PDB entry 1Y4R | X-ray diffraction, 2.22 A resolution | chains A and C of the 4 polymer chains in the assembly

== Chain A (and C) ==
Molecule: Hemoglobin alpha chain
Source organism: Homo sapiens
Notes: chain C of this document is another copy of the same molecule, construct and numbering; everything in this record applies to it too
UniProt: P69905 (HBA_HUMAN); residue numbers follow UniProt; this construct covers 1-141
Chain sequence (141 residues; numbered 1 to 141; the number before each row is that of its first residue):
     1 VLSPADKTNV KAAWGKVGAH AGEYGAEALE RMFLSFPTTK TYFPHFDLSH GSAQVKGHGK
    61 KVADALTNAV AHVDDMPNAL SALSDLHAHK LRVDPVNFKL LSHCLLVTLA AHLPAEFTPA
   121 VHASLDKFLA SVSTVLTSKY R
Ion coordination: heme Fe near His87 (its only coordinating residue here)
Ligand contacts: heme (HEM): Met32, Thr39, Tyr42, Phe43, His45, Phe46, His58, Lys61, Val62, Ala65, Leu66, Leu83, Leu86, His87, Leu91, Val93, Asn97, Phe98, Leu101, Val132, Ser133, Leu136
UniProt features mapped onto this chain:
  - site: Lys61 (Not glycated)
  - natural variant: Asp6 (A6D: In J-Toronto; this construct carries the variant), Ala13 (A13D: In J-Paris 1/J-Aljezur), Glu27 (A27E: In Shenyang; this construct carries the variant), Lys61 (K61N: In Zambia; deletion: In Clinic), Asp64 (A64D: In Pontoise; this construct carries the variant), Asp75 (D75A: In Lille; D75G: In Chapel Hill; D75N: In G-Pest), Ala111 (A111D: In Petah Tikva)

== Interface between chain A and chain C ==
Pairs across the interface - 4 pairs, chain A then chain C:
  Asp126(A) with Arg141(C), salt bridge
  Lys127(A) with Arg141(C), hydrogen bond (side chain-backbone)
  Arg141(A) with Asp126(C), salt bridge; Lys127(C), hydrogen bond (backbone-side chain)
Interface residues without a listed pair, chain A (6 interface residues in all): Val1, Ala123, Ala130
Interface residues without a listed pair, chain C (6 interface residues in all): Val1, Ala123, Ala130

== Summary ==
Chain A and chain C each contribute 6 residues to their interface; the contacts include 2 hydrogen bonds and 2
salt bridges. Among the polar pairs are Asp126(A)-Arg141(C) and Lys127(A)-Arg141(C). Chain A binds heme.
Chain A and chain C are both Hemoglobin alpha chain (Homo sapiens); the structure, T-To-T(High) quaternary
transitions in human hemoglobin: betaF45A deoxy low-salt (1 test set), was determined by X-ray diffraction
(same publication as 1XXT, 1XY0, 1XZ5, 1XZ7, 1XZU, 1XZV and 45 further entries).
